7O7F - chains C and I of the 7 polymer chains in the assembly; structure by electron microscopy, 3.15 A resolution.

Chain C:
Name: C-C chemokine receptor type 5
Source organism: Homo sapiens
Reference sequence: P51681 (CCR5_HUMAN); numbering as in UniProt (aligned over 1-352)
Chain sequence (372 residues; numbered 1 to 372; the number before each row is that of its first residue):
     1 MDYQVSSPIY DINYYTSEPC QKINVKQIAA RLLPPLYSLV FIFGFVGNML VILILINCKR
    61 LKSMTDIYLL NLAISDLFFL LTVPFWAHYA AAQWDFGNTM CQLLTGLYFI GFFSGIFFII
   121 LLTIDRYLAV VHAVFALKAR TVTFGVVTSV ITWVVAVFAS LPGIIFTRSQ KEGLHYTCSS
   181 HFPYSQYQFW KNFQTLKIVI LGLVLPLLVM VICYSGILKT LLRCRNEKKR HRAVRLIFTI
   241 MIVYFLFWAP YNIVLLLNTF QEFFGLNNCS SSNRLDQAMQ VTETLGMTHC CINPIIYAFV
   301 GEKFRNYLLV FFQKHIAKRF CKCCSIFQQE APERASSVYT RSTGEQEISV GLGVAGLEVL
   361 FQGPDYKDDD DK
Disordered / not traced: 1-15, 316-372
Differences from the reference sequence: expression tag (353-372)
Disulfides: Cys20-Cys269, Cys101-Cys178
From the paper describing this entry:
  - contacts within the chain: Tyr108-Phe109 (pi stacking), Phe109-Phe112 (pi stacking), Trp248-His289, Tyr214-Tyr297 (water-mediated contact)
  - conformationally variable residues (loop rearrangement, side-chain flip): Tyr108, Phe109, Phe112, Ile116, Arg126, Pro206, Tyr244, Trp248, Met287, His289, Gly301, Glu302
  - mutagenesis - Y108A, E283A, M287A: decreased signaling with C-C motif chemokine 5 (chain I)

Chain I:
Name: C-C motif chemokine 5
Source organism: Homo sapiens
Reference sequence: P13501 (CCL5_HUMAN); residues 0-68 here correspond to UniProt positions 23-91 (UniProt number = residue number + 23)
Chain sequence (69 residues; row label = number of the first residue in the row; numbering starts at 0):
     0 EGPPGDIVLA CCFAYIARPL PRAHIKEYFY TSGKCSNPAV VFVTRKNRQV CANPEKKWVR
    60 EYINSLEMS
Disordered / not traced: 67-68
Differences from the reference sequence: engineered mutation Glu0 (Ala23 in P13501), Gly1 (Ser24 in P13501), Pro3 (Tyr26 in P13501), Gly4 (Ser27 in P13501), Asp5 (Ser28 in P13501), Ile6 (Asp29 in P13501), Val7 (Thr30 in P13501), Leu8 (Thr31 in P13501), Ala9 (Pro32 in P13501)
Modified positions: Glu0 (pyroglutamic acid; PCA)
Disulfides: Cys10-Cys34, Cys11-Cys50
From the paper describing this entry:
  - mutagenesis - D5A, D5K: decreased signaling with C-C chemokine receptor type 5 (chain C)

Interface between chain C and chain I:
Residue-residue contacts (55):
  Glu18(C) - Asn46(I)
  Glu18(C) - Arg47(I)
  Glu18(C) - Gln48(I)  hydrogen bond (side chain-backbone)
  Pro19(C) - Cys10(I)
  Cys20(C) - Ala9(I)
  Cys20(C) - Phe12(I)  hydrophobic
  Lys22(C) - Val7(I)
  Lys26(C) - Asp5(I)  salt bridge
  Lys26(C) - Val7(I)
  Ala30(C) - Asp5(I)
  Tyr37(C) - Pro3(I)
  Tyr37(C) - Gly4(I)
  Trp86(C) - Pro2(I)  hydrophobic
  Trp86(C) - Pro3(I)
  Trp86(C) - Ile6(I)  hydrophobic
  Tyr89(C) - Asp5(I)
  Tyr89(C) - Ile6(I)
  Tyr108(C) - Gly1(I)
  Tyr108(C) - Pro2(I)  hydrophobic
  Tyr108(C) - Pro3(I)  hydrophobic
  Phe109(C) - Gly1(I)
  Gln170(C) - Phe28(I)
  Gln170(C) - Tyr29(I)
  Glu172(C) - Phe28(I)
  Gly173(C) - Glu26(I)
  Thr177(C) - Leu8(I)
  Ser179(C) - Ile6(I)
  Ser180(C) - Gly32(I)  hydrogen bond (backbone-backbone)
  His181(C) - Tyr29(I)  hydrogen bond (side chain-backbone)
  His181(C) - Thr30(I)
  Phe182(C) - Gly32(I)
  Tyr184(C) - Pro53(I)  hydrophobic
  Tyr184(C) - Glu54(I)
  Tyr187(C) - Gly32(I)  hydrogen bond (side chain-backbone)
  Tyr187(C) - Cys34(I)  hydrogen bond (side chain-backbone)
  Tyr187(C) - Ser35(I)  hydrogen bond (side chain-backbone)
  Tyr187(C) - Asn36(I)
  Tyr187(C) - Pro37(I)
  Gln188(C) - Ser35(I)  hydrogen bond (side chain-backbone)
  Lys191(C) - Gly32(I)
  Lys191(C) - Lys33(I)  hydrogen bond (side chain-backbone)
  Lys191(C) - Cys34(I)  hydrogen bond (side chain-backbone)
  Lys191(C) - Ser35(I)
  Gln194(C) - Glu0(I)
  Thr195(C) - Glu0(I)
  Tyr251(C) - Gly1(I)
  Leu255(C) - Glu0(I)
  Asn258(C) - Lys33(I)
  Asp276(C) - Val7(I)
  Gln280(C) - Asp5(I)  hydrogen bond (side chain-backbone)
  Gln280(C) - Val7(I)
  Glu283(C) - Gly1(I)
  Glu283(C) - Pro2(I)
  Glu283(C) - Pro3(I)
  Glu283(C) - Gly4(I)
Also at the interface, not in a pair above, chain C (40 interface residues in all): Thr16, Ala90, Thr105, Leu174, Cys178, Ser185, Gln261, Cys269, Ser272
Also at the interface, not in a pair above, chain I (30 interface residues in all): Ser31, Cys50, Arg59
Interface features reported in the paper:
  - specific contacts: Lys26(C)-Asp5(I) (salt bridge), Tyr108(C)-Pro3(I), Glu283(C)-Pro2(I) (backbone contact), Glu283(C)-Gly4(I) (backbone contact)
  - interface residues, chain C: Glu18(C), Trp86(C), Tyr89(C), Glu283(C)
  - interface residues, chain C: Gln194(C), Tyr251(C) (from molecular simulation)
  - interface residues, chain I: Pro3(I), Arg47(I), Gln48(I)

Summary:
The interface between chain C and chain I involves 40 residues on one side and 30 on the other, with 10
hydrogen bonds and 1 salt bridge. Polar contacts include Lys26(C)-Asp5(I), Glu18(C)-Gln48(I) and
His181(C)-Tyr29(I). The authors report a salt bridge between Lys26(C) and Asp5(I); a contact between Tyr108(C)
and Pro3(I); backbone contacts between Glu283(C) and Pro2(I) and Glu283(C) and Gly4(I). The paper reports that
Y108A, E283A and M287A of chain C reduce signaling with C-C motif chemokine 5 (chain I); interface residues
Glu18(C), Trp86(C) and Pro3(I) among others; 5 substitutions were tested in all.
Chain C is C-C chemokine receptor type 5 and chain I is C-C motif chemokine 5, both from Homo sapiens; the
structure, Structural basis of the activation of the CC chemokine receptor 5 by a chemokine agonist, was
determined by electron microscopy.
